PDB entry 7RZT | electron microscopy, 2.35 A resolution | chains A and B of the 6 polymer chains in the assembly

== Chain A (and B) ==
Molecule: SARS-CoV-2 HR1 S940F linked to a scaffold, Spike protein S2'
Organism: Nostoc punctiforme (strain ATCC 29133 / PCC 73102)
Notes: chain B of this document is another copy of the same molecule, construct and numbering; everything in this record applies to it too
UniProt: chimeric construct of B2J981, P0DTC2: residues 742-915 from B2J981 (B2J981_NOSP7) positions 5-178 (UniProt number = residue number - 737); residues 917-988 from P0DTC2 (SPIKE_SARS2) positions 917-988 (same numbers)
Chain sequence (257 residues; row label = number of the first residue in the row):
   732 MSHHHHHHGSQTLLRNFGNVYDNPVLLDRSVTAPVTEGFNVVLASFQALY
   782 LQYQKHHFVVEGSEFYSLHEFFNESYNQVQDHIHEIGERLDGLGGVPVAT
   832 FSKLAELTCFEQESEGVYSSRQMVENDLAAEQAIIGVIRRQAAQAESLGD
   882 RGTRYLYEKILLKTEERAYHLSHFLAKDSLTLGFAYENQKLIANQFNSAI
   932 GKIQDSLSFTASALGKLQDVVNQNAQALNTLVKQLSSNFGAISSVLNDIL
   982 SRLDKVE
Not modelled in the structure: 732-917
Differences from the reference sequence: initiating methionine (732); expression tag (733-741); linker (916); engineered mutation F940 (Ser in P0DTC2)

== Chain A / chain B interface ==
Residue-residue contacts - 31 pairs, chain A then chain B:
  Q920(A) - N919(B)  hydrogen bond
  Q920(A) - Q920(B)
  I923(A) - I923(B)  hydrophobic
  F927(A) - Q926(B)
  F927(A) - F927(B)  hydrophobic
  F927(A) - A930(B)  hydrophobic
  I931(A) - A930(B)  hydrophobic
  I934(A) - I934(B)  hydrophobic
  L938(A) - S937(B)
  T941(A) - T941(B)
  L945(A) - A944(B)  hydrophobic
  L945(A) - L945(B)  hydrophobic
  L945(A) - L948(B)  hydrophobic
  L948(A) - L948(B)  hydrophobic
  V952(A) - V951(B)  hydrophobic
  V952(A) - V952(B)  hydrophobic
  V952(A) - N955(B)
  L959(A) - L959(B)  hydrophobic
  L959(A) - L962(B)  hydrophobic
  L966(A) - L966(B)  hydrophobic
  F970(A) - L966(B)  hydrophobic
  F970(A) - N969(B)
  F970(A) - I973(B)  hydrophobic
  L977(A) - L977(B)  hydrophobic
  L977(A) - I980(B)  hydrophobic
  I980(A) - I980(B)  hydrophobic
  L981(A) - I980(B)  hydrophobic
  L981(A) - R983(B)
  L984(A) - R983(B)
  L984(A) - L984(B)  hydrophobic
  E988(A) - R983(B)  salt bridge
Interface residues without a listed pair, chain A (24 interface residues in all): Q949, A956, L962, V963, I973, V987
Interface residues without a listed pair, chain B (28 interface residues in all): A958, F970, V976, V987

== In short ==
The interface between chain A and chain B involves 24 residues on one side and 28 on the other, with 1
hydrogen bond and 1 salt bridge. Polar pairs include E988(A)-R983(B) and Q920(A)-N919(B).
Chain A and chain B are both SARS-CoV-2 HR1 S940F linked to a scaffold, Spike protein S2' (Nostoc punctiforme
(strain ATCC 29133 / PCC 73102)); the structure, Cryo-EM structure of the SARS-CoV-2 HR1HR2 fusion core
complex with S940F mutation, was determined by electron microscopy together with 7RZQ, 7RZR, 7RZS, 7RZU and
7RZV from the same study.
